PDB entry 2V9W | X-ray diffraction, 3.00 A resolution | chains A and D of the 3 polymer chains in the assembly

[Chain A]
Molecule: DNA polymerase IV
Source organism: Sulfolobus solfataricus
Notes: EC 2.7.7.7
UniProtKB: Q97W02 (DPO42_SULSO); numbering as in UniProt (aligned over 1-352)
Chain sequence (358 residues; numbered -5 to 352; the number before each row is that of its first residue; numbers below 1 keep their minus sign (His-5 is residue -5)):
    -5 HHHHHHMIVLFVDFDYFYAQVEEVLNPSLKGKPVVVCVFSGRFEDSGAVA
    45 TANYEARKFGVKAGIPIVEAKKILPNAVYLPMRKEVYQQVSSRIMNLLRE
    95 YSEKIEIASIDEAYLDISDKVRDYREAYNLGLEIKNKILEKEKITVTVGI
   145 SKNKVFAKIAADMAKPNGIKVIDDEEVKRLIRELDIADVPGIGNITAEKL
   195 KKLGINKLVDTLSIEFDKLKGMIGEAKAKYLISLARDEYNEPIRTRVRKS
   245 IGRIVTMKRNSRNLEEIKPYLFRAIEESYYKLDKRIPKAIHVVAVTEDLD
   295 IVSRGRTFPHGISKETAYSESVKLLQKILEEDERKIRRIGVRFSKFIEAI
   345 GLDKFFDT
Unresolved in the structure: -5 to 0, 345-352
Ion coordination: Ca2+ site 1: Asp7, Phe8, Asp105 (together with 2',3'-dideoxycytidine 5'-triphosphate); Ca2+ site 2: Asp7, Glu106 (together with 2',3'-dideoxycytidine 5'-triphosphate)
Ligand contacts: 2',3'-dideoxycytidine 5'-triphosphate (DCT): Asp7, Phe8, Asp9, Tyr10, Phe11, Tyr12, Ala44, Thr45, Tyr48, Arg51, Ala57, Gly58, Asp105, Lys159
Curated features (UniProtKB/Swiss-Prot):
  - active site: Glu106
  - binding site (Mg(2+)): Asp7, Asp105
  - site: Tyr12 (Substrate discrimination)
  - mutagenesis: Asp105 to Glu106 (Loss of function), Glu342 to Thr352 (Almost complete loss of interaction with PCNA)
What the authors report for this chain:
  - binding site for 2',3'-dideoxycytidine 5'-triphosphate: Tyr48, Arg51, Lys159
  - Ca2+ coordination: Asp7, Asp105
  - binding site for the 13-nt DNA strand: Ser103, Glu106

[Chain D]
Molecule: 18-nt DNA strand
Sequence (18 nucleotides; each row starts with the number of its first residue):
     1 TTCAGXAGTCCTTCCCCC
Modified positions: DFT (1-[2-deoxyribofuranosyl]-2,4-difluoro-5-methyl-benzene-5'monophosphate) at position 6

[Chain A / chain D interface]
Contacting residue pairs - 38 pairs, chain A then chain D:
  Val32(A) with DG5(D), phosphate contact
  Arg36(A) with DC3(D), salt bridge to the phosphate
  Phe37(A) with DC3(D), phosphate contact; DA4(D), phosphate contact
  Ser40(A) with DA4(D), hydrogen bond to the phosphate
  Gly41(A) with DA4(D), sugar contact
  Ala42(A) with DG5(D), base contact
  Ala44(A) with DG5(D), base contact
  Gly58(A) with DG5(D), base contact
  Pro60(A) with DA4(D), sugar contact
  Gly218(A) with DT12(D), phosphate contact
  Glu219(A) with DT12(D), hydrogen bond to the phosphate
  Ala220(A) with DC11(D), phosphate contact; DT12(D), hydrogen bond to the phosphate
  Val241(A) with DT9(D), phosphate contact
  Arg242(A) with DT9(D), salt bridge to the phosphate
  Lys243(A) with DT9(D), hydrogen bond to the phosphate
  Ser244(A) with DG8(D), phosphate contact; DT9(D), hydrogen bond to the phosphate
  Ile245(A) with DG8(D), phosphate contact
  Gly246(A) with DA7(D), phosphate contact; DG8(D), hydrogen bond to the phosphate
  Arg247(A) with DFT_6(D), hydrogen bond to the phosphate; DA7(D), salt bridge to the phosphate
  Ile248(A) with DFT_6(D), phosphate contact; DA7(D), hydrogen bond to the phosphate
  Val249(A) with DFT_6(D), phosphate contact
  Thr250(A) with DFT_6(D), hydrogen bond to the phosphate
  Asn254(A) with DC3(D), phosphate contact
  Lys275(A) with DA7(D), salt bridge to the phosphate; DG8(D), salt bridge to the phosphate
  Arg331(A) with DC3(D), sugar contact; DA4(D), salt bridge to the phosphate; DG5(D), salt bridge to the phosphate
  Arg332(A) with DG5(D), salt bridge to the phosphate; DFT_6(D), salt bridge to the phosphate
  Arg336(A) with DA7(D), sugar contact; DG8(D), salt bridge to the phosphate
Other interface residues (no listed pair), chain A (31 interface residues in all): Phe33, Asp39, Val43, Glu291
Other interface residues (no listed pair), chain D (10 interface residues in all): DC10

[Overview]
The interface between chain A and chain D involves 31 residues on one side and 10 on the other, with 9
hydrogen bonds and 10 salt bridges. Polar pairs include Ser40(A)-DA4(D), Glu219(A)-DT12(D) and
Ala220(A)-DT12(D). The paper reports a binding site for 2',3'-dideoxycytidine 5'-triphosphate at Tyr48(A),
Arg51(A) and Lys159(A); a binding site for the 13-nt DNA strand at Ser103(A) and Glu106(A).
Chain A is DNA polymerase IV (Sulfolobus solfataricus) and chain D is an 18-nt DNA strand; the structure,
Complex structure of Sulfolobus solfataricus DPO4 and DNA duplex containing a hydrophobic thymine isostere
2,4-difluorotoluene nucleotide ..., was determined by X-ray diffraction, deposited together with 2VA2 and
2VA3.
